PDB entry 6VE7 | electron microscopy, 3.60 A resolution | chains 1 and 4 of the 62 polymer chains in the assembly

[Chain 1]
Protein: Tubulin alpha
Organism: Chlamydomonas reinhardtii
UniProt: P09204 (TBA1_CHLRE); numbering as in UniProt (aligned over 1-451)
Chain sequence (451 residues; numbered 1 to 451; the number before each row is that of its first residue):
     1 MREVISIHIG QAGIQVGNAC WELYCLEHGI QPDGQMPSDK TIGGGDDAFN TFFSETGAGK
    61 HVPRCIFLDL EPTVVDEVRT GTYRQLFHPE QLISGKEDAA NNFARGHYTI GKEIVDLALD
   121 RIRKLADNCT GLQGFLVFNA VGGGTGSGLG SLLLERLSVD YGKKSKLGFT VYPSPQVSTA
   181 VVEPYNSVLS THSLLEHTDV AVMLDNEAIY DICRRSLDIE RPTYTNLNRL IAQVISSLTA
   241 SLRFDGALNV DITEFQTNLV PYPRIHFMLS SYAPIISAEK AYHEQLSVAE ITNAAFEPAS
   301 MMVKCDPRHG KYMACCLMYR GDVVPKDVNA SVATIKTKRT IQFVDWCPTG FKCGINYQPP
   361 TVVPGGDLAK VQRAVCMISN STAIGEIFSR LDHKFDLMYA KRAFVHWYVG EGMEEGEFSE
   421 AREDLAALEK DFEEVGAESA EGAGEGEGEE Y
Not modelled in the structure: 437-451
Curated features (UniProtKB/Swiss-Prot):
  - active site: Glu254
  - binding site (GTP): Gln11, Glu71, Gly144, Thr145, Thr179, Asn206, Asn228
  - binding site (Mg(2+)): Glu71
  - site: Tyr451 (Involved in polymerization)
  - modified residue: Lys40 (N6-acetyllysine)
Metal / ion sites: Mg2+: Glu71 (together with GTP)
Small-molecule neighbours: GTP (guanosine-5'-triphosphate): Gly10, Gln11, Ala12, Gln15, Glu71, Asp98, Ala99, Ala100, Asn101, Ala140, Gly143, Gly144, Thr145, Gly146, Ser147, Thr179, Asn206, Tyr224, Leu227, Asn228
Reported in the primary citation:
  - post-translational modification sites: Lys40 (citing earlier work)

[Chain 4]
Protein: Tubulin beta
Organism: Chlamydomonas reinhardtii
UniProt: P04690 (TBB_CHLRE); residues 1-443 here = UniProt positions 1-443
Chain sequence (443 residues; numbered 1 to 443; the number before each row is that of its first residue):
     1 MREIVHIQGG QCGNQIGAKF WEVVSDEHGI DPTGTYHGDS DLQLERINVY FNEATGGRYV
    61 PRAILMDLEP GTMDSVRSGP YGQIFRPDNF VFGQTGAGNN WAKGHYTEGA ELIDSVLDVV
   121 RKEAESCDCL QGFQVCHSLG GGTGSGMGTL LISKIREEYP DRMMLTFSVV PSPKVSDTVV
   181 EPYNATLSVH QLVENADECM VLDNEALYDI CFRTLKLTTP TFGDLNHLIS AVMSGITCCL
   241 RFPGQLNADL RKLAVNLIPF PRLHFFMVGF TPLTSRGSQQ YRALTVPELT QQMWDAKNMM
   301 CAADPRHGRY LTASALFRGR MSTKEVDEQM LNVQNKNSSY FVEWIPNNVK SSVCDIPPKG
   361 LKMSATFIGN STAIQEMFKR VSEQFTAMFR RKAFLHWYTG EGMDEMEFTE AESNMNDLVS
   421 EYQQYQDASA EEEGEFEGEE EEA
Not modelled in the structure: 429-443
Curated features (UniProtKB/Swiss-Prot):
  - binding site (GTP): Gln11, Glu69, Ser138, Gly142, Thr143, Gly144, Asn204, Asn226
  - binding site (Mg(2+)): Glu69
Small-molecule neighbours:
  - GDP (guanosine-5'-diphosphate): Gly10, Gln11, Cys12, Gln15, Ile16, Asp67, Ala97, Asn99, Ser138, Gly141, Gly142, Thr143, Gly144, Asp177, Glu181, Asn204, Phe222, Leu225, Asn226
  - GTP (guanosine-5'-triphosphate): Gln245, Leu246, Lys252
  - taxol (TA1): Glu22, Val23, Asp26, Glu27, Leu215, Asp224, His227, Leu228, Ala231, Ser234, Leu273, Thr274, Arg276, Gln279, Arg318, Pro358, Lys359, Gly360, Leu361

[Interface between chain 1 and chain 4]
Pairs across the interface (50):
  Met1(1) with Gln94(4)
  Asp251(1) with Gly96(4)
  Thr253(1) with Gly98(4)
  Glu254(1) with Ala97(4), hydrogen bond (side chain-backbone); Gly98(4), hydrogen bond (side chain-backbone); Asn99(4), hydrogen bond (side chain-backbone)
  Gln256(1) with Trp397(4)
  Thr257(1) with Gly98(4); Phe394(4); Trp397(4), hydrogen bond (backbone-side chain)
  Asn258(1) with Asn99(4); Thr178(4); Val179(4); Val180(4); Phe394(4)
  Val260(1) with Phe394(4); His396(4); Trp397(4), hydrogen bond (backbone-side chain)
  Pro261(1) with Phe394(4), hydrogen bond (backbone-backbone); His396(4), hydrogen bond (backbone-side chain)
  Tyr262(1) with Arg391(4), hydrogen bond (side chain-backbone); Lys392(4)
  Pro263(1) with His396(4)
  Pro325(1) with Phe222(4), hydrophobic
  Lys326(1) with Thr218(4); Thr219(4); Pro220(4)
  Asn329(1) with Val175(4); Glu205(4)
  Asp345(1) with Arg391(4), salt bridge
  Trp346(1) with Ala387(4); Met388(4), hydrogen bond (backbone-backbone); Arg391(4); Ala393(4), hydrophobic
  Pro348(1) with Gln384(4)
  Thr349(1) with Ser176(4); Thr178(4); Val179(4), hydrogen bond (side chain-backbone)
  Gly350(1) with Ser176(4); Val179(4)
  Phe351(1) with Ser176(4); Asp177(4); Thr178(4); Val179(4)
  Lys352(1) with Asn99(4); Asp177(4); Thr178(4)
  Cys353(1) with Asp177(4), hydrogen bond (backbone-backbone)
  Val435(1) with Arg391(4), hydrogen bond (backbone-side chain)
  Gly436(1) with Arg391(4)
Other interface residues (no listed pair), chain 1 (28 interface residues in all): Ala247, Leu248, Leu259, Glu434
Other interface residues (no listed pair), chain 4 (31 interface residues in all): Gln11, Lys103, Pro182, Tyr208, Phe212, Leu395

[Summary]
The interface between chain 1 and chain 4 involves 28 residues on one side and 31 on the other; the contacts
include 12 hydrogen bonds and 1 salt bridge. Polar pairs include Asp345(1)-Arg391(4), Glu254(1)-Ala97(4) and
Glu254(1)-Gly98(4). Chain 1 binds GTP. Bound to chain 4: GDP, taxol and GTP. From the paper: a modification
site at Lys40(1).
Chain 1 is Tubulin alpha and chain 4 is Tubulin beta, both from Chlamydomonas reinhardtii; the structure, The
inner junction complex of Chlamydomonas reinhardtii doublet microtubule, was determined by electron
microscopy.
